Entry 7F23 (electron microscopy, 3.58 A resolution); this record covers chains B and D of the 5 polymer chains in the assembly.

Chain B:
Molecule: Guanine nucleotide-binding protein G(I)/G(S)/G(T) subunit beta-1
Organism: Homo sapiens
UniProtKB: P62873 (GBB1_HUMAN); residues 2-340 here = UniProt positions 2-340
Amino-acid sequence (358 residues; each row starts with the number of its first residue; numbers below 1 keep their minus sign (Met-17 is residue -17)):
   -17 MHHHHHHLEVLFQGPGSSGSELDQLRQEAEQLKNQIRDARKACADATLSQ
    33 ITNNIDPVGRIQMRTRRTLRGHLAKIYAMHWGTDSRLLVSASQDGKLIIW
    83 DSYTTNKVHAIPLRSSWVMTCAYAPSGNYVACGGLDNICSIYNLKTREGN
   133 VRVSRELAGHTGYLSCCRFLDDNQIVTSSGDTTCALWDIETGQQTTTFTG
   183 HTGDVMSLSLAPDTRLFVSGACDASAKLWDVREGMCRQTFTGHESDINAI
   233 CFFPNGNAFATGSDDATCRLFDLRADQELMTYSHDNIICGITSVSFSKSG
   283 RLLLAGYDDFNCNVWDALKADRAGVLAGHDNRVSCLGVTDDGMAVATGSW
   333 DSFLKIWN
Disordered / not traced: -17 to -1
Construct notes: initiating methionine (-17); expression tag (-16 to 1)
Swiss-Prot annotation at these positions:
  - modified residue: Ser2 (N-acetylserine), His266 (Phosphohistidine)
  - natural variant: Leu30 (L30F: In MRD42; uncertain significance), Arg52 (R52G: In MRD42), Gly64 (G64V: In MRD42), Asp76 (D76E: In MRD42; D76G: In MRD42), Gly77 (G77S: In MRD42), Lys78 (K78R: In MRD42), Ile80 (I80N: In MRD42; I80T: In MRD42), His91 (H91R: In MRD42; uncertain significance), Ala92 (A92T: In MRD42), Pro94 (P94S: In MRD42), Leu95 (L95P: In MRD42), Arg96 (R96L: In MRD42), 5 further natural variant entries in UniProt

Chain D:
Molecule: Guanine nucleotide-binding protein G(I)/G(S)/G(O) subunit gamma-2
Organism: Homo sapiens
UniProtKB: P59768 (GBG2_HUMAN); numbering as in UniProt (aligned over 1-71)
Amino-acid sequence (71 residues; each row starts with the number of its first residue):
     1 MASNNTASIAQARKLVEQLKMEANIDRIKVSKAAADLMAYCEAHAKEDPL
    51 LTPVPASENPFREKKFFSAIL
Disordered / not traced: 1-7, 65-71
Construct notes: engineered mutation Ser68 (Cys in P59768)
Swiss-Prot annotation at these positions:
  - modified residue: Ala2 (N-acetylalanine)

Chain B / chain D interface:
Pairs across the interface - 74 pairs, chain B then chain D:
  Glu3(B) with Arg13(D)
  Leu4(B) with Ile9(D), hydrophobic
  Leu7(B) with Arg13(D); Val16(D), hydrophobic
  Glu10(B) with Val16(D)
  Leu14(B) with Leu19(D), hydrophobic; Lys20(D); Ala23(D), hydrophobic
  Ile18(B) with Ala23(D), hydrophobic; Arg27(D)
  Ala21(B) with Arg27(D)
  Arg22(B) with Glu22(D), salt bridge; Arg27(D)
  Ala24(B) with Lys29(D)
  Cys25(B) with Arg27(D); Ile28(D); Lys29(D); Val30(D), hydrogen bond (backbone-backbone)
  Ala26(B) with Val30(D), hydrophobic
  Asp27(B) with Lys29(D), salt bridge; Val30(D), hydrogen bond (side chain-backbone); Ser31(D), hydrogen bond
  Ala28(B) with Val30(D)
  Leu30(B) with Ala34(D), hydrophobic
  Ile33(B) with Ser31(D); Ala34(D), hydrophobic; Met38(D), hydrophobic
  Ile43(B) with Leu50(D)
  Met45(B) with Leu50(D), hydrophobic
  Arg48(B) with Phe61(D)
  Arg49(B) with Pro60(D), hydrogen bond (side chain-backbone); Phe61(D), hydrogen bond (side chain-backbone)
  Ser84(B) with Phe61(D)
  Tyr85(B) with Pro60(D), hydrophobic; Phe61(D), hydrophobic
  Met217(B) with Met21(D), hydrophobic
  Cys218(B) with Met21(D)
  Gln220(B) with Glu22(D), hydrogen bond; Ile25(D)
  Thr221(B) with Gln18(D); Glu22(D)
  Phe235(B) with Tyr40(D), hydrophobic
  Pro236(B) with Tyr40(D), hydrogen bond (backbone-side chain)
  Asn237(B) with Leu37(D); Tyr40(D)
  Leu252(B) with Leu37(D), hydrophobic
  Asp254(B) with Ala33(D)
  Arg256(B) with Arg27(D); Ile28(D), hydrogen bond (backbone-backbone)
  Ala257(B) with Ile28(D); Val30(D), hydrophobic
  Asp258(B) with Ile25(D); Arg27(D)
  Ser279(B) with Asp48(D), hydrogen bond
  Lys280(B) with Glu47(D); Asp48(D), hydrogen bond (backbone-side chain)
  Ser281(B) with Tyr40(D); Cys41(D); His44(D); Asp48(D), hydrogen bond (backbone-side chain)
  Gly282(B) with Asp48(D)
  Arg283(B) with Leu51(D)
  Leu284(B) with Leu50(D); Leu51(D), hydrophobic
  Leu300(B) with Cys41(D), hydrophobic
  Gly324(B) with Pro49(D)
  Met325(B) with Pro49(D), hydrophobic; Glu58(D); Pro60(D)
  Ala326(B) with Phe61(D), hydrophobic
  Ile338(B) with Phe61(D), hydrophobic
  Asn340(B) with Leu50(D); Asn59(D), hydrogen bond; Phe61(D)
Other interface residues (no listed pair), chain B (52 interface residues in all): Ala11, Val40, Arg219, Ala240, Leu261, Asp323, Val327
Other interface residues (no listed pair), chain D (37 interface residues in all): Ser8, Ala12, Asp26, Ala45, Val54, Arg62

Overview:
52 residues of chain B face 37 of chain D across their interface; the contacts include 12 hydrogen bonds and 2
salt bridges. Polar pairs include Arg22(B)-Glu22(D), Asp27(B)-Lys29(D) and Asp27(B)-Val30(D).
Here chain B is Guanine nucleotide-binding protein G(I)/G(S)/G(T) subunit beta-1 and chain D is Guanine
nucleotide-binding protein G(I)/G(S)/G(O) subunit gamma-2, both from Homo sapiens. Entry 7F23 (Cryo-EM
structure of the GTP-bound dopamine receptor 1 and mini-Gs complex with Nb35) was determined by electron
microscopy together with 7F0T, 7F1O, 7F1Z and 7F24 from the same study.
